PDB entry 5GJ4 | X-ray diffraction, 1.84 A resolution | chains E and F of the 4 polymer chains in the assembly

Chain E:
Molecule: Serine protease subunit NS2B
Source organism: Zika virus (strain Mr 766)
UniProt: A0A142IX72 (A0A142IX72_ZIKV); the construct lacks a stretch of the UniProt sequence and is renumbered around it, so the offset changes along the chain: 45-87 = UniProt 1411-1453; 117-125 = UniProt 1454-1462; 126-130 = UniProt 1492-1496
Sequence (61 residues; row label = number of the first residue in the row; note: 29 numbers in that range are skipped by the numbering (no residue carries them; nothing is unmodelled there)):
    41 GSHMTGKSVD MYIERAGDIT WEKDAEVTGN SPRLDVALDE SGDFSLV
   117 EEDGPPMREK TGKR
Disordered / not traced: 41-48, 117-126
Sequence notes: expression tag (41-44)

Chain F:
Molecule: Serine protease NS3
Source organism: Zika virus (strain Mr 766)
UniProt: A0A142IX72 (A0A142IX72_ZIKV); residues 1-177 here correspond to UniProt positions 1497-1673 (UniProt number = residue number + 1496)
Sequence (177 residues; each row starts with the number of its first residue):
     1 SGALWDVPAP KEVKKGETTD GVYRVMTRRL LGSTQVGVGV MQEGVFHTMW HVTKGAALRS
    61 GEGRLDPYWG DVKQDLVSYC GPWKLDAAWD GLSEVQLLAV PPGERAKNIQ TLPGIFKTKD
   121 GDIGAVALDY PAGTSGSPIL DKCGRVIGLY GNGVVIKNGS YVSAITQGKR EEETPVE
Disordered / not traced: 1-18, 171-177
Reported in the primary citation:
  - catalytic residues: His51, Asp75, Ser135 (citing earlier work)

Chain E / chain F interface:
Contacting residue pairs (114):
  Asp50(E) - Thr27(F)
  Asp50(E) - Arg28(F)  hydrogen bond (backbone-backbone)
  Met51(E) - Val25(F)  hydrophobic
  Met51(E) - Met26(F)
  Met51(E) - Thr53(F)
  Met51(E) - Ala57(F)
  Met51(E) - Leu58(F)
  Met51(E) - Arg59(F)  hydrogen bond (backbone-backbone)
  Tyr52(E) - Arg24(F)
  Tyr52(E) - Val25(F)
  Tyr52(E) - Met26(F)  hydrogen bond (backbone-backbone)
  Tyr52(E) - Thr27(F)
  Tyr52(E) - Arg28(F)
  Tyr52(E) - Ser33(F)
  Tyr52(E) - Arg59(F)
  Ile53(E) - Tyr23(F)  hydrophobic
  Ile53(E) - Arg24(F)
  Ile53(E) - Phe46(F)  hydrophobic
  Ile53(E) - Leu58(F)  hydrophobic
  Ile53(E) - Arg59(F)  hydrogen bond (backbone-backbone)
  Ile53(E) - Ser60(F)
  Ile53(E) - Leu65(F)  hydrophobic
  Glu54(E) - Tyr23(F)
  Glu54(E) - Arg24(F)  hydrogen bond (backbone-backbone)
  Glu54(E) - Met26(F)
  Arg55(E) - Thr19(F)
  Arg55(E) - Asp20(F)  hydrogen bond (side chain-backbone)
  Arg55(E) - Gly21(F)
  Arg55(E) - Val22(F)
  Arg55(E) - Tyr23(F)
  Ala56(E) - Val22(F)  hydrogen bond (backbone-backbone)
  Ala56(E) - Tyr23(F)
  Gly57(E) - Gly21(F)
  Gly57(E) - Val22(F)  hydrogen bond (backbone-backbone)
  Asp58(E) - Leu98(F)
  Ile59(E) - Gly21(F)
  Ile59(E) - Val22(F)
  Ile59(E) - Val40(F)  hydrophobic
  Ile59(E) - Leu98(F)  hydrophobic
  Ile59(E) - Leu140(F)  hydrophobic
  Thr60(E) - Asn108(F)  hydrogen bond (backbone-side chain)
  Thr60(E) - Leu140(F)
  Trp61(E) - Glu94(F)
  Trp61(E) - Val95(F)
  Trp61(E) - Gln96(F)
  Trp61(E) - Gln110(F)
  Trp61(E) - Leu140(F)
  Trp61(E) - Asp141(F)
  Trp61(E) - Lys142(F)
  Glu62(E) - Gln96(F)  hydrogen bond (backbone-side chain)
  Glu62(E) - Asn108(F)
  Ala65(E) - Gln96(F)
  Ala65(E) - Asn108(F)
  Glu66(E) - Lys107(F)  salt bridge
  Glu66(E) - Ile109(F)
  Glu66(E) - Gln110(F)  hydrogen bond (backbone-backbone)
  Val67(E) - Gln110(F)
  Thr68(E) - Gln110(F)  hydrogen bond (backbone-backbone)
  Thr68(E) - Thr111(F)  hydrogen bond (backbone-side chain)
  Thr68(E) - Leu128(F)
  Gly69(E) - Thr111(F)
  Gly69(E) - Ala127(F)
  Asn70(E) - Leu112(F)
  Asn70(E) - Ala127(F)
  Ser71(E) - Leu112(F)  hydrogen bond (side chain-backbone)
  Ser71(E) - Pro113(F)
  Ser71(E) - Gly114(F)
  Pro72(E) - Gly114(F)
  Pro72(E) - Ile115(F)  hydrogen bond (backbone-backbone)
  Pro72(E) - Ala127(F)
  Arg73(E) - Ile115(F)
  Arg73(E) - Lys117(F)
  Leu74(E) - Ile115(F)  hydrogen bond (backbone-backbone)
  Leu74(E) - Phe116(F)
  Leu74(E) - Lys117(F)  hydrogen bond (backbone-backbone)
  Leu74(E) - Ile156(F)  hydrophobic
  Asp75(E) - Lys117(F)  salt bridge
  Val76(E) - Phe116(F)  hydrophobic
  Val76(E) - Lys117(F)  hydrogen bond (backbone-backbone)
  Val76(E) - Thr118(F)
  Leu78(E) - Lys73(F)
  Asp79(E) - Lys73(F)
  Glu80(E) - Lys73(F)  salt bridge
  Ser81(E) - Val72(F)
  Gly82(E) - Val72(F)
  Gly82(E) - Lys73(F)
  Gly82(E) - Asn152(F)  hydrogen bond (backbone-side chain)
  Phe84(E) - Phe116(F)  hydrophobic
  Phe84(E) - Asn152(F)
  Phe84(E) - Gly153(F)
  Phe84(E) - Val154(F)  hydrophobic
  Ser85(E) - Val154(F)
  Leu86(E) - Val154(F)  hydrophobic
  Leu86(E) - Lys157(F)
  Thr127(E) - Val155(F)
  Gly128(E) - Gly151(F)
  Gly128(E) - Asn152(F)
  Gly128(E) - Gly153(F)  hydrogen bond (backbone-backbone)
  Gly128(E) - Tyr161(F)  hydrogen bond (backbone-side chain)
  Lys129(E) - His51(F)
  Lys129(E) - Asp75(F)
  Lys129(E) - Gly151(F)
  Lys129(E) - Asn152(F)
  Arg130(E) - His51(F)  hydrogen bond (backbone-side chain)
  Arg130(E) - Asp129(F)  salt bridge
  Arg130(E) - Tyr130(F)  hydrogen bond (side chain-backbone)
  Arg130(E) - Pro131(F)
  Arg130(E) - Ala132(F)
  Arg130(E) - Gly133(F)  hydrogen bond (backbone-backbone)
  Arg130(E) - Thr134(F)  hydrogen bond (backbone-backbone)
  Arg130(E) - Ser135(F)  hydrogen bond (backbone-backbone)
  Arg130(E) - Gly151(F)  hydrogen bond (backbone-backbone)
  Arg130(E) - Val155(F)
  Arg130(E) - Tyr161(F)
Other interface residues (no listed pair), chain F (69 interface residues in all): Val36, Met41, Val52, Val100, Lys119, Pro138, Gly144, Val146, Val162, Ala164

Summary:
37 residues of chain E face 69 of chain F across their interface, with 27 hydrogen bonds and 4 salt bridges.
Among the polar pairs are Glu66(E)-Lys107(F), Asp75(E)-Lys117(F) and Glu80(E)-Lys73(F). The paper reports
catalytic residues His51(F), Asp75(F) and Ser135(F).
Chain E is Serine protease subunit NS2B and chain F is Serine protease NS3, both from Zika virus (strain Mr
766); the structure, Structure of NS2B-NS3 Protease from Zika Virus caught after self-cleavage, was determined
by X-ray diffraction.
